PDB entry 7TW6 | electron microscopy, 5.60 A resolution (low resolution: residue-level contacts below are approximate; hydrogen-bond / salt-bridge calls are withheld) | chains G and K of the 6 polymer chains in the assembly

[Chain G]
Protein: Ankyrin-1
Organism: Homo sapiens
UniProt: P16157 (ANK1_HUMAN); residue numbers follow UniProt; this construct covers 1-1881
Amino-acid sequence (1881 residues; each row starts with the number of its first residue):
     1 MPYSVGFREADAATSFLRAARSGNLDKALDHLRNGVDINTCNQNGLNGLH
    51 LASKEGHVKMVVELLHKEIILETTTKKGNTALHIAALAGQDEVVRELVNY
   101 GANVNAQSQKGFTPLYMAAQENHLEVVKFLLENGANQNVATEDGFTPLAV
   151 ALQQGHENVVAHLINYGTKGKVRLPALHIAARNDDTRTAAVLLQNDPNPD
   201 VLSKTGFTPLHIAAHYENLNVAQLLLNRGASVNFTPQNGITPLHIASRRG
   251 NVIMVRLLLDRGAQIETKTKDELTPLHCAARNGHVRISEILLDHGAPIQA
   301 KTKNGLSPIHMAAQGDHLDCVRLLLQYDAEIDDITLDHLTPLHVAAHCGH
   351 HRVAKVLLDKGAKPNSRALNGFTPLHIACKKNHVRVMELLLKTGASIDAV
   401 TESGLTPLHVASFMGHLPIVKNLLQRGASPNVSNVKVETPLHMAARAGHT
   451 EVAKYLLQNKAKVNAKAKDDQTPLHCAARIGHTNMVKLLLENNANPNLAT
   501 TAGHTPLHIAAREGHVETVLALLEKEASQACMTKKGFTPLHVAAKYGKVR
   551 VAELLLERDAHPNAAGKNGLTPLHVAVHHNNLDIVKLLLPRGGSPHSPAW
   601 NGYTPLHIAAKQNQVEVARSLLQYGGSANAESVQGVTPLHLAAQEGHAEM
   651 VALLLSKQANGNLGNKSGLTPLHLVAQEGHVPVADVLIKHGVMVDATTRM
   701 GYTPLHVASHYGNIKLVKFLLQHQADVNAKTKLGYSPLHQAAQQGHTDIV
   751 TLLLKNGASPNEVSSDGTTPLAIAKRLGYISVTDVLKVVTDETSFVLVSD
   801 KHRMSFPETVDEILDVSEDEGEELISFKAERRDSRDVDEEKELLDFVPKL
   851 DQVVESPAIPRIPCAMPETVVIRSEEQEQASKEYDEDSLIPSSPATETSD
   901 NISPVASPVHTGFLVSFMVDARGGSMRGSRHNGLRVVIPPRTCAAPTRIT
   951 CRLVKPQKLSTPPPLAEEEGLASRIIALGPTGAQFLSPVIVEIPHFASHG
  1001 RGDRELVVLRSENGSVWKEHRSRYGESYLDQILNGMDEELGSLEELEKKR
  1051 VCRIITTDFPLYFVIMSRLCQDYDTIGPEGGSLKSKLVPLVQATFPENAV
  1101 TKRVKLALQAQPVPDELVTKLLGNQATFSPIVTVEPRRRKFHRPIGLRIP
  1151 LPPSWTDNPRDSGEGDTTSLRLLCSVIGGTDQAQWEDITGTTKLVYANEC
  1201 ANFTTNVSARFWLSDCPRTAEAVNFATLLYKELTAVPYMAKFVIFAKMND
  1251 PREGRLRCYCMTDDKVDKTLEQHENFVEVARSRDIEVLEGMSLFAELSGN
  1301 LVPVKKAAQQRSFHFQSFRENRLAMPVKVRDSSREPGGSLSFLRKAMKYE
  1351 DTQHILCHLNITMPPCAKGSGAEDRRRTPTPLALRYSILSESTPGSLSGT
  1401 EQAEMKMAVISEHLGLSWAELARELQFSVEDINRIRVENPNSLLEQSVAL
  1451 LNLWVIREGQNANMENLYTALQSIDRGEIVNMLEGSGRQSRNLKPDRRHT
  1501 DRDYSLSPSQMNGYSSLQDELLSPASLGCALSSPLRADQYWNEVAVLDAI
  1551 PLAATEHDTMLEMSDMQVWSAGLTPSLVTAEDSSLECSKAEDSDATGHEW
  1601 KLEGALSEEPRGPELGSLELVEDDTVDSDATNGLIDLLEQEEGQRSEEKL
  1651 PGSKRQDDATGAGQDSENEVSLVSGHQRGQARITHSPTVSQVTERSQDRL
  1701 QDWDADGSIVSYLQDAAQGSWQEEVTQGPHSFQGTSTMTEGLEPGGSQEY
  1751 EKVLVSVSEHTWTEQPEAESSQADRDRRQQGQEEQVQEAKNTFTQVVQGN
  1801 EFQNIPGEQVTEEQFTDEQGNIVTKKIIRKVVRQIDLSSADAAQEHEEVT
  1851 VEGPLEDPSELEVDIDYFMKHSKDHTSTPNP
Unresolved in the structure: 1-173, 798-801, 813-1881
Swiss-Prot annotation at these positions:
  - modified residue: Asn105 (3S: -3-hydroxyasparagine), Asn233 (3S: -3-hydroxyasparagine), Ser429 (Phosphoserine), Asn431 (3S: -3-hydroxyasparagine), Asn464 (3S: -3-hydroxyasparagine), Asn629 (3S: -3-hydroxyasparagine), Asn662 (3S: -3-hydroxyasparagine), Asp695 (3S: -3-hydroxyaspartate), Asn728 (3S: -3-hydroxyasparagine), Ser759 (Phosphoserine), Asn761 (3S: -3-hydroxyasparagine), Ser781 (Phosphoserine), Ser817 (Phosphoserine), Ser834 (Phosphoserine), Ser856 (Phosphoserine), Thr961 (Phosphothreonine), Tyr1073 (Phosphotyrosine), Ser1082 (Phosphoserine), Thr1378 (Phosphothreonine), Thr1380 (Phosphothreonine) and 14 more in UniProt
  - natural variant: Leu276 (L276R: In SPH1), Asp332 (D332H: In a breast cancer sample), Val463 (V463I: In SPH1), Arg619 (R619H: In Brueggen), Ile1054 (I1054T: In SPH1), Asp1592 (D1592N: In Duesseldorf)
  - mutagenesis: Thr1824 (T1824P: Abolishes interaction with OBSCN (in isoform Mu17)), Lys1826 (K1826E: Abolishes interaction with OBSCN (in isoform Mu17)), Arg1829 (R1829G: Abolishes interaction with OBSCN (in isoform Mu17)), Lys1830 (K1830E: Abolishes interaction with OBSCN (in isoform Mu17))

[Chain K]
Protein: Band 3 anion transport protein
Organism: Homo sapiens
UniProt: P02730 (B3AT_HUMAN); residue numbers follow UniProt; this construct covers 1-911
Amino-acid sequence (911 residues; row label = number of the first residue in the row):
     1 MEELQDDYEDMMEENLEQEEYEDPDIPESQMEEPAAHDTEATATDYHTTS
    51 HPGTHKVYVELQELVMDEKNQELRWMEAARWVQLEENLGENGAWGRPHLS
   101 HLTFWSLLELRRVFTKGTVLLDLQETSLAGVANQLLDRFIFEDQIRPQDR
   151 EELLRALLLKHSHAGELEALGGVKPAVLTRSGDPSQPLLPQHSSLETQLF
   201 CEQGDGGTEGHSPSGILEKIPPDSEATLVLVGRADFLEQPVLGFVRLQEA
   251 AELEAVELPVPIRFLFVLLGPEAPHIDYTQLGRAAATLMSERVFRIDAYM
   301 AQSRGELLHSLEGFLDCSLVLPPTDAPSEQALLSLVPVQRELLRRRYQSS
   351 PAKPDSSFYKGLDLNGGPDDPLQQTGQLFGGLVRDIRRRYPYYLSDITDA
   401 FSPQVLAAVIFIYFAALSPAITFGGLLGEKTRNQMGVSELLISTAVQGIL
   451 FALLGAQPLLVVGFSGPLLVFEEAFFSFCETNGLEYIVGRVWIGFWLILL
   501 VVLVVAFEGSFLVRFISRYTQEIFSFLISLIFIYETFSKLIKIFQDHPLQ
   551 KTYNYNVLMVPKPQGPLPNTALLSLVLMAGTFFFAMMLRKFKNSSYFPGK
   601 LRRVIGDFGVPISILIMVLVDFFIQDTYTQKLSVPDGFKVSNSSARGWVI
   651 HPLGLRSEFPIWMMFASALPALLVFILIFLESQITTLIVSKPERKMVKGS
   701 GFHLDLLLVVGMGGVAALFGMPWLSATTVRSVTHANALTVMGKASTPGAA
   751 AQIQEVKEQRISGLLVAVLVGLSILMEPILSRIPLAVLFGIFLYMGVTSL
   801 SGIQLFDRILLLFKPPKYHPDVPYVKRVKTWRMHLFTGIQIICLAVLWVV
   851 KSTPASLALPFVLILTVPLRRVLLPLIFRNVELQCLDADDAKATFDEEEG
   901 RDEYDEVAMPV
Unresolved in the structure: 1-54, 203-210, 347-911
Swiss-Prot annotation at these positions:
  - region: Glu13 to Met31 (Microbial infection: Interaction with P.falciparum (isolate K1) FBPA), Ala176 to Ser185 (Interaction with ANK1)
  - site: Lys590 (Important for anion transport), Glu681 (Important for anion-proton cotransport)
  - modified residue: Met1 (N-acetylmethionine), Tyr8 (Phosphotyrosine), Tyr21 (Phosphotyrosine), Tyr46 (Phosphotyrosine), Ser185 (Phosphoserine), Ser350 (Phosphoserine), Tyr359 (Phosphotyrosine), Tyr904 (Phosphotyrosine)
  - lipidation: Cys843 (S-palmitoyl cysteine)
  - glycosylation: Asn642 (N-linked (GlcNAc...) (complex) asparagine)
  - natural variant: Glu40 (E40K: Found in patients with hemolytic anemia; uncertain significance), Lys56 (K56E: In Di(a)/Memphis-II antigen), Glu90 (E90K: In SPH4), Gly130 (G130R: In SPH4), Pro147 (P147S: In SPH4), Ala285 (A285D: In SPH4), Pro327 (P327R: In SPH4), Ala400 to Ala408 (deletion: In SAO and DRTA4), Glu429 (E429D: In NFLD+ antigen), Arg432 (R432W: In ELO antigen), Thr444 (T444N: In DRTA4), Gly455 (G455E: In SPH4; G455R: In SPH4), 40 further natural variant entries in UniProt
  - mutagenesis: Glu85 (E85A/R: Impairs expression at the cell membrane), Arg283 (R283A/E/S: Impairs expression at the cell membrane), Asn642 (N642D: Loss of N-glycosylation site), Glu681 (E681Q: Impairs expression at the cell membrane)
Reported in the primary citation:
  - disease-associated variants - E40K, G130R: decreased binding to Protein 4.2 (citing earlier work)

[How chain G and chain K interact]
Contacting residue pairs - 6 pairs, chain G then chain K:
  Asn563(G) with Glu254(K)
  His596(G) with Lys160(K)
  Leu622(G) with Arg155(K)
  Tyr624(G) with Leu158(K)
  Ser627(G) with Lys160(K)
  Asn629(G) with Asn70(K)
Interface residues without a listed pair, chain G (9 interface residues in all): Pro590, Gly592, Gln658
Interface residues without a listed pair, chain K (12 interface residues in all): Gln71, Glu72, Ser127, Ala129, Leu159, Gly182, Pro184
The authors on this interface:
  - hot spots on chain K (mutagenesis) - R155A: abolished binding to chain H

[In short]
9 residues of chain G face 12 of chain K across their interface. Curated annotation (UniProt) lists 4
mutagenesis sites on chain G; 4 mutagenesis sites on chain K. From the paper: E40K and G130R of chain K reduce
binding to Protein 4.2; R155A of chain K abolishes binding to chain H.
Here chain G is Ankyrin-1 and chain K is Band 3 anion transport protein, both from Homo sapiens. Entry 7TW6
(Cryo-EM structure of human ankyrin complex (B4P1A1) from red blood cell) was determined by electron
microscopy (same publication as 7TVZ, 7TW0, 7TW1, 7TW3 and 7TW5).
